PDB entry 7YDW | X-ray diffraction, 2.47 A resolution | chains A and B of the 6 polymer chains in the assembly

== Chain A (and B) ==
Molecule: MPN domain-containing protein
Source organism: Mus musculus
Notes: EC 3.4.-.-; chain B of this document is another copy of the same molecule, construct and numbering; everything in this record applies to it too
Reference sequence: Q3TV65 (MPND_MOUSE); numbering as in UniProt (aligned over 2-160)
Amino-acid sequence (161 residues; numbered 0 to 160; the number before each row is that of its first residue; numbering starts at 0):
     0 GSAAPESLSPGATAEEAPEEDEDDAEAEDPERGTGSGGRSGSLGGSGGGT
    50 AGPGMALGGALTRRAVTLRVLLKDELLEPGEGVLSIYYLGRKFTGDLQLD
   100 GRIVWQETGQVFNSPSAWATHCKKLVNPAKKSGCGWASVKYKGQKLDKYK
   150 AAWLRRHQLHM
Disordered / not traced: 0-62, 132-133, 157-160 (chain B: 0-61, 158-160)
Differences from the reference sequence: expression tag (0-1)
Swiss-Prot annotation at these positions:
  - binding site (DNA): S113, S115, W135
  - modified residue: A2 (N-acetylalanine), S8 (Phosphoserine)
  - mutagenesis: S113 (S113A: Lost DNA binding), S115 (S115A: Lost DNA binding), W135 (W135A: Lost DNA binding)
From the paper describing this entry:
  - mutagenesis - S113A, S115A, W135A: decreased binding to DNA
  - conformationally variable residues (loop rearrangement): R63

== Interface between chain A and chain B ==
Pairs across the interface (21; chain A residue first):
  E80(A) with S113(B); P114(B); S115(B), hydrogen bond; W135(B), hydrogen bond
  G81(A) with N112(B), hydrogen bond (backbone-side chain)
  D95(A) with T66(B)
  V103(A) with A64(B), hydrophobic; T66(B)
  Q105(A) with T66(B), hydrogen bond (backbone-side chain); R68(B); N112(B)
  E106(A) with R68(B); K72(B), hydrogen bond (backbone-side chain)
  T107(A) with R63(B), hydrogen bond (backbone-side chain)
  G108(A) with R63(B); A64(B), hydrogen bond (backbone-backbone)
  Q109(A) with R62(B); R63(B)
  V110(A) with R62(B), hydrogen bond (backbone-backbone); R63(B); A64(B), hydrophobic
Interface residues without a listed pair, chain A (13 interface residues in all): E77, T93, Q97
Interface residues without a listed pair, chain B (12 interface residues in all): S131

== Summary ==
13 residues of chain A and 12 residues of chain B are in contact, with 8 hydrogen bonds. Among the polar pairs
are E80(A)-S115(B), E80(A)-W135(B) and G81(A)-N112(B). From UniProt: 3 DNA-binding residues and 3 mutagenesis
sites on chain A. From the paper: S113A, S115A and W135A of chain A reduce binding to DNA; conformational
variability at R63(A).
Both chains are MPN domain-containing protein (Mus musculus). Entry 7YDW (Crystal structure of the MPND-DNA
complex) was determined by X-ray diffraction, deposited together with 7YDT.
